Entry 5KCT (X-ray diffraction, 1.60 A resolution); this record covers chains A and B of the 4 polymer chains in the assembly.

== Chain A (and B) ==
Molecule: Estrogen receptor
From: Homo sapiens
Notes: fragment: ligand-binding domain; chain B of this document is another copy of the same molecule, construct and numbering; everything in this record applies to it too
UniProtKB: P03372 (ESR1_HUMAN), isoform P03372-3; residues 298-554 here correspond to UniProt positions 125-381 (UniProt number = residue number - 173)
Sequence (257 residues; each row starts with the number of its first residue):
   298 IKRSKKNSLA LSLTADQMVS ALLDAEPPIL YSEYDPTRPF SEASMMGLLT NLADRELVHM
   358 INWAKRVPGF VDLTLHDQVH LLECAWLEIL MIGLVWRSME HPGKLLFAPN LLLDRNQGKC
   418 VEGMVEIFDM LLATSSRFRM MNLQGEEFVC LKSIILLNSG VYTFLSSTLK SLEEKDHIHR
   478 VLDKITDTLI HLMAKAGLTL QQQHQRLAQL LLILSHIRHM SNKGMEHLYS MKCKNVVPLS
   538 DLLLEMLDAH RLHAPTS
Disordered / not traced: 298-302, 462-471, 549-554 (chain B: 298-305, 417-420, 462-467, 527-533, 549-554)
Differences from the reference sequence: engineered mutation Ser537 (Tyr364 in P03372)
Ligand contacts: OB7 ((1R,2S,4R)-N-(4-chlorophenyl)-N-ethyl-5,6-bis(4-hydroxyphenyl)-7-oxabicyclo[2.2.1]hept-5-ene-2-sulfonamide): Met343, Leu346, Thr347, Leu349, Ala350, Glu353, Trp383, Leu384, Leu387, Met388, Leu391, Arg394, Phe404, Val418, Glu419, Gly420, Met421, Ile424, Phe425, Leu428, Gly521, His524, Leu525, Met528, Leu540
Reported in the primary citation:
  - binding site for the ligand OB6: Thr347, Leu525
  - mutagenesis - Y537S: increased stability (citing earlier work)

== Chain A / chain B interface ==
Residue-residue contacts (55):
  Met427(A) - Thr460(B)
  Ala430(A) - Tyr459(B)
  Arg434(A) - Tyr459(B)  hydrogen bond
  Arg434(A) - His476(B)
  Ile451(A) - Leu509(B)  hydrophobic
  Asn455(A) - Leu509(B)
  Asn455(A) - His513(B)  hydrogen bond (backbone-side chain)
  Ser456(A) - His513(B)
  Tyr459(A) - Ala430(B)
  Tyr459(A) - Arg434(B)  hydrogen bond
  Tyr459(A) - Ile510(B)
  Tyr459(A) - His513(B)
  His476(A) - Arg434(B)
  Asp480(A) - Gln502(B)
  Asp480(A) - Gln506(B)  hydrogen bond
  Thr483(A) - His501(B)
  Thr483(A) - Gln502(B)
  Thr483(A) - Ala505(B)
  Asp484(A) - Gln498(B)  hydrogen bond
  Asp484(A) - Gln502(B)  hydrogen bond
  Ile487(A) - His501(B)
  Leu497(A) - Leu497(B)  hydrophobic
  Gln498(A) - Asp484(B)  hydrogen bond
  His501(A) - Thr483(B)
  His501(A) - Asp484(B)  salt bridge
  His501(A) - Ile487(B)
  His501(A) - His501(B)
  His501(A) - Leu504(B)
  Gln502(A) - Asp480(B)
  Gln502(A) - Asp484(B)  hydrogen bond
  Leu504(A) - His501(B)
  Ala505(A) - Thr483(B)
  Ala505(A) - Leu508(B)  hydrophobic
  Gln506(A) - Asp480(B)  hydrogen bond
  Leu508(A) - Ala505(B)  hydrophobic
  Leu509(A) - Ile451(B)  hydrophobic
  Leu509(A) - Asn455(B)
  Leu509(A) - Leu511(B)  hydrophobic
  Ile510(A) - Tyr459(B)
  Leu511(A) - Leu509(B)  hydrophobic
  Leu511(A) - Ser512(B)  hydrogen bond (backbone-side chain)
  Ser512(A) - Leu511(B)  hydrogen bond (side chain-backbone)
  Ser512(A) - Ser512(B)  hydrogen bond (side chain-backbone)
  Ser512(A) - Arg515(B)
  His513(A) - Tyr459(B)
  Arg515(A) - Ser512(B)  hydrogen bond
  Arg515(A) - His513(B)
  Arg515(A) - His516(B)
  His516(A) - Arg515(B)
  His516(A) - Asn519(B)  hydrogen bond
  Asn519(A) - His516(B)  hydrogen bond
  Asn519(A) - Asn519(B)  hydrogen bond
  Lys520(A) - His547(B)
  Glu523(A) - Glu523(B)
  His547(A) - Lys520(B)  hydrogen bond (backbone-side chain)
Interface residues without a listed pair, chain A (35 interface residues in all): Val458, Thr460, Leu479, Gln500
Interface residues without a listed pair, chain B (32 interface residues in all): Met427, Leu479

== Overview ==
The interface between chain A and chain B involves 35 residues on one side and 32 on the other; the contacts
include 17 hydrogen bonds and 1 salt bridge. Polar pairs include His501(A)-Asp484(B), Arg434(A)-Tyr459(B) and
Asn455(A)-His513(B). From the paper: a binding site for the ligand OB6 at Thr347(A) and Leu525(A); Y537S of
chain A increases stability.
Chain A and chain B are both Estrogen receptor (Homo sapiens); the structure, Crystal Structure of the
ER-alpha Ligand-binding Domain (Y537S) in Complex with an N-ethyl, 4-chlorobenzyl OBHS-N derivative, was
determined by X-ray diffraction (same publication as 5KCC, 5KCD, 5KCE, 5KCF, 5KCU, 5KCW and 5KD9).
